PDB entry 1KPU | X-ray diffraction, 1.50 A resolution | chains A and B of the 3 polymer chains in the assembly

Chain A:
Name: H-2 class I histocompatibility antigen, K-B alpha chain
Organism: Mus musculus
Notes: fragment: extracellular domain, sequence database residues 22-295, numbered 1-274
UniProt: P01901 (HA1B_MOUSE); residues 1-274 here correspond to UniProt positions 22-295 (UniProt number = residue number + 21)
Sequence (274 residues; row label = number of the first residue in the row):
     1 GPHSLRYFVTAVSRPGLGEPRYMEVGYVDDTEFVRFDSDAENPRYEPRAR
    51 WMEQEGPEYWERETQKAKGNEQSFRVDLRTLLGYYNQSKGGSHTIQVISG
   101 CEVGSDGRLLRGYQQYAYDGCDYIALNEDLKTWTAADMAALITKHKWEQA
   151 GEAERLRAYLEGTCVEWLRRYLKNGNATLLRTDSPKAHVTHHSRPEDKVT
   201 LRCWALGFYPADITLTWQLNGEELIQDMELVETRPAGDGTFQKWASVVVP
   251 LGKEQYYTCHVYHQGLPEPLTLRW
Cystine bridges: Cys101-Cys164, Cys203-Cys259
Covalently attached groups: N-acetylglucosamine (NAG) linked to Asn86; glycan linked to Asn176
Curated features (UniProtKB/Swiss-Prot):
  - glycosylation (N-linked (GlcNAc...) asparagine): Asn86, Asn176

Chain B:
Name: beta-2-microglobulin
Organism: Mus musculus
Notes: fragment: sequence database residues 21-119, numbered 1-99
UniProt: P01887 (B2MG_MOUSE); residues 1-99 here correspond to UniProt positions 21-119 (UniProt number = residue number + 20)
Sequence (99 residues; each row starts with the number of its first residue):
     1 IQKTPQIQVYSRHPPENGKPNILNCYVTQFHPPHIEIQMLKNGKKIPKVE
    51 MSDMSFSKDWSFYILAHTEFTPTETDTYACRVKHDSMAEPKTVYWDRDM
Cystine bridges: Cys25-Cys80

Interface between chain A and chain B:
Contacting residue pairs (59; chain A residue first):
  Phe8(A) - Phe56(B)
  Val9(A) - Phe56(B)
  Thr10(A) - Met54(B)
  Thr10(A) - Phe56(B)
  Thr10(A) - Phe62(B)
  Val12(A) - Pro33(B)  hydrophobic
  Met23(A) - Met54(B)  hydrophobic
  Tyr27(A) - Asp53(B)
  Tyr27(A) - Met54(B)  hydrogen bond (side chain-backbone)
  Glu32(A) - Ser52(B)
  Glu32(A) - Asp53(B)  hydrogen bond (side chain-backbone)
  Arg35(A) - Met51(B)  hydrogen bond (side chain-backbone)
  Arg48(A) - Met51(B)  hydrogen bond (side chain-backbone)
  Arg48(A) - Ser52(B)
  Thr94(A) - Pro33(B)
  Gln96(A) - His31(B)  hydrogen bond
  Gln96(A) - Phe56(B)
  Gln96(A) - Trp60(B)  hydrogen bond (side chain-backbone)
  Gln96(A) - Phe62(B)
  Val97(A) - Phe56(B)
  Gln115(A) - Trp60(B)
  Tyr116(A) - Trp60(B)
  Ala117(A) - Trp60(B)
  Asp119(A) - Ile1(B)
  Asp119(A) - His31(B)
  Gly120(A) - Ile1(B)
  Gly120(A) - His31(B)
  Gly120(A) - Asp59(B)
  Gly120(A) - Trp60(B)
  Cys121(A) - Ile1(B)  hydrophobic
  Asp122(A) - Trp60(B)  hydrogen bond
  Thr190(A) - Met99(B)  hydrogen bond (side chain-backbone)
  His192(A) - Asp98(B)  hydrogen bond (side chain-backbone)
  His192(A) - Met99(B)  hydrogen bond (side chain-backbone)
  Arg202(A) - Met99(B)  hydrogen bond (side chain-backbone)
  Trp204(A) - Met99(B)  hydrogen bond (side chain-backbone)
  Leu206(A) - Pro14(B)
  Gly207(A) - Arg12(B)
  Val231(A) - Gln8(B)
  Glu232(A) - Gln29(B)  hydrogen bond
  Glu232(A) - Tyr63(B)  hydrogen bond
  Arg234(A) - Gln8(B)  hydrogen bond
  Arg234(A) - Tyr10(B)
  Arg234(A) - Tyr26(B)
  Pro235(A) - Tyr10(B)  hydrogen bond (backbone-side chain)
  Pro235(A) - Tyr26(B)
  Pro235(A) - Leu65(B)  hydrophobic
  Ala236(A) - Arg12(B)
  Ala236(A) - Ile22(B)
  Ala236(A) - Asn24(B)  hydrogen bond (backbone-side chain)
  Gly237(A) - Asn24(B)  hydrogen bond (backbone-side chain)
  Gly237(A) - Leu65(B)
  Gly237(A) - His67(B)
  Asp238(A) - Arg12(B)  salt bridge
  Asp238(A) - Ile22(B)
  Thr240(A) - Arg12(B)  hydrogen bond
  Gln242(A) - Tyr10(B)
  Gln242(A) - Ser11(B)  hydrogen bond (side chain-backbone)
  Trp244(A) - Met99(B)  hydrophobic
Other interface residues (no listed pair), chain A (39 interface residues in all): Val25, Ile98, His188, Thr233
Other interface residues (no listed pair), chain B (26 interface residues in all): Ser55

Summary:
39 residues of chain A face 26 of chain B across their interface, with 20 hydrogen bonds and 1 salt bridge.
Polar pairs include Asp238(A)-Arg12(B), Tyr27(A)-Met54(B) and Glu32(A)-Asp53(B).
Chain A is H-2 class I histocompatibility antigen, K-B alpha chain and chain B is beta-2-microglobulin, both
from Mus musculus; the structure, High resolution crystal structure of the MHC class I complex H-2Kb/VSV8, was
determined by X-ray diffraction.
